Entry 7KD0 (X-ray diffraction, 2.77 A resolution); this record covers chains B and C of the 3 polymer chains in the assembly.

# Chain B
Protein: Ricin chain B
Organism: Ricinus communis
Notes: EC 3.2.2.22
UniProtKB: P02879 (RICI_RICCO); residues 1-262 here correspond to UniProt positions 315-576 (UniProt number = residue number + 314)
Chain sequence (262 residues; row label = number of the first residue in the row):
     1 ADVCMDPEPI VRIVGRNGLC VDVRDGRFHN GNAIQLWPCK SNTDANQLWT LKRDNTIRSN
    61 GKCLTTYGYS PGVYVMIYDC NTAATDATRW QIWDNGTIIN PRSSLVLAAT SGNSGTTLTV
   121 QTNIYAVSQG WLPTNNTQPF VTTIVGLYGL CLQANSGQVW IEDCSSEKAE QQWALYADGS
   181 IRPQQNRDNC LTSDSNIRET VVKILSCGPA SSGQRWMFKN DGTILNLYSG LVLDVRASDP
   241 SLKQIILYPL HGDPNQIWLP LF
Disulfides: Cys-20/Cys-39, Cys-63/Cys-80, Cys-151/Cys-164, Cys-190/Cys-207
Covalently attached groups: N-acetylglucosamine (NAG) linked to Asn-95, Asn-135
Ligand contacts: beta-D-galactopyranose (GAL): Asp-22, Val-23, Arg-24, Asp-25, Gly-26, Gln-35, Trp-37, Lys-40, Asn-46, Gln-47

# Chain C
Protein: Anti-RON nanobody
Organism: Lama glama
Notes: antibody fragment or engineered binder
Chain sequence (127 residues; row label = number of the first residue in the row; numbering starts at 0):
     0 AQVQLVESGG GLVQPGGSLR LSCVASGFTF SSTPMNWFRQ APGKEREFVA GVGSRNDIAY
    60 YADSVKGRFT VSRDDAKNTV YLQMNSLKPE DTGVYYCKRP AGRIEDELWG QGTQVTVSSE
   120 PKTPKPQ
Unresolved in the structure: 117-126

# Interface between chain B and chain C
Residue-residue contacts (37):
  Tyr-148(B) / Pro-99(C)  hydrogen bond (side chain-backbone)
  Tyr-148(B) / Ala-100(C)
  Tyr-148(B) / Gly-101(C)
  Leu-150(B) / Gly-101(C)
  Asp-163(B) / Arg-102(C)  salt bridge
  Glu-199(B) / Tyr-59(C)
  Glu-199(B) / Tyr-60(C)  hydrogen bond (side chain-backbone)
  Glu-199(B) / Lys-65(C)  salt bridge
  Asp-234(B) / Tyr-59(C)  hydrogen bond
  Arg-236(B) / Phe-47(C)
  Arg-236(B) / Tyr-60(C)  hydrogen bond (side chain-backbone)
  Arg-236(B) / Ala-61(C)
  Ala-237(B) / Asn-35(C)  hydrogen bond (backbone-side chain)
  Ala-237(B) / Phe-47(C)  hydrophobic
  Ala-237(B) / Tyr-59(C)  hydrophobic
  Ser-238(B) / Pro-33(C)
  Ser-238(B) / Pro-99(C)
  Asp-239(B) / Asn-35(C)
  Asp-239(B) / Phe-37(C)
  Asp-239(B) / Lys-97(C)  salt bridge
  Asp-239(B) / Pro-99(C)
  Asp-239(B) / Glu-106(C)
  Pro-240(B) / Ala-100(C)
  Ser-241(B) / Lys-97(C)  hydrogen bond
  Ser-241(B) / Glu-106(C)
  Leu-242(B) / Phe-37(C)  hydrophobic
  Leu-242(B) / Phe-47(C)  hydrophobic
  Ile-246(B) / Tyr-59(C)  hydrophobic
  Tyr-248(B) / Ala-58(C)  hydrogen bond (side chain-backbone)
  Tyr-248(B) / Tyr-59(C)  hydrophobic
  His-251(B) / Arg-54(C)  hydrogen bond (backbone-side chain)
  His-251(B) / Ile-57(C)
  His-251(B) / Tyr-59(C)  hydrogen bond
  Asp-253(B) / Gly-52(C)
  Asp-253(B) / Ser-53(C)  hydrogen bond (side chain-backbone)
  Asp-253(B) / Ile-57(C)
  Asn-255(B) / Tyr-59(C)  hydrogen bond
Also at the interface, not in a pair above, chain B (19 interface residues in all): Arg-198, Gln-256

# Overview
The chain B/chain C interface involves 19 residues from each chain, with 11 hydrogen bonds and 3 salt bridges.
Polar pairs include Asp-163(B)/Arg-102(C), Glu-199(B)/Lys-65(C) and Asp-239(B)/Lys-97(C). Chain B binds
beta-D-galactopyranose. Covalently linked N-acetylglucosamine: at Asn-95(B) and Asn-135(B).
Chain B is Ricin chain B (Ricinus communis) and chain C is Anti-RON nanobody (Lama glama); the structure,
Ricin bound to VHH antibody V2C11, was determined by X-ray diffraction (same publication as 7KBI, 7KBK, 7KC9,
7KD2 and 7KDM).
